Entry 8WU0 (X-ray diffraction, 1.95 A resolution); this record covers chains B and D of the 4 polymer chains in the assembly.

[Chain B (and D)]
Name: Insulin
Source organism: Homo sapiens
Notes: chain D of this document is another copy of the same molecule, construct and numbering; everything in this record applies to it too
UniProtKB: P01308 (INS_HUMAN); residues 1-32 here correspond to UniProt positions 25-56 (UniProt number = residue number + 24)
Sequence (32 residues; each row starts with the number of its first residue):
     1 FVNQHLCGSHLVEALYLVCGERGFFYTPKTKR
Disordered / not traced: 31-32
Differences from the reference sequence: conflict K31 (Arg55 in P01308)
Ion coordination: Zn2+ near H10 (its only coordinating residue here)

[Interface between chain B and chain D]
Residue-residue contacts - 31 pairs, chain B then chain D:
  Q4(B) with Y16(D)
  H5(B) with Y16(D), hydrogen bond (backbone-side chain)
  G8(B) with Y16(D)
  S9(B) with Y16(D)
  V12(B) with V12(D); Y16(D), hydrophobic; F24(D), hydrophobic
  E13(B) with S9(D), hydrogen bond
  Y16(B) with H5(D), hydrogen bond (side chain-backbone); G8(D); S9(D); V12(D), hydrophobic; Y26(D), hydrophobic
  G20(B) with P28(D)
  E21(B) with P28(D); K29(D)
  G23(B) with Y26(D); P28(D)
  F24(B) with V12(D), hydrophobic; F24(D), hydrophobic; F25(D); Y26(D), hydrogen bond (backbone-backbone)
  F25(B) with F24(D); F25(D), hydrophobic
  Y26(B) with Y16(D), hydrophobic; G23(D); F24(D), hydrogen bond (backbone-backbone)
  P28(B) with G20(D); E21(D); G23(D)
  K29(B) with E21(D)
Interface residues without a listed pair, chain B (18 interface residues in all): L6, L17, T27
Interface residues without a listed pair, chain D (16 interface residues in all): Q4, E13, L17

[Overview]
18 residues of chain B and 16 residues of chain D are in contact, with 5 hydrogen bonds. Polar pairs include
H5(B)-Y16(D), E13(B)-S9(D) and F24(B)-Y26(D).
Chain B and chain D are both Insulin (Homo sapiens); the structure, Crystal structure of lisargine, was
determined by X-ray diffraction.
